PDB entry 8K28 | electron microscopy, 3.54 A resolution | chains B and P of the 12 polymer chains in the assembly

# Chain B
Name: Csy2
Organism: Vibrio phage ICP1_2004_A
UniProt: F1D5V7 (F1D5V7_9CAUD); residue numbers follow UniProt; this construct covers 1-248
Chain sequence (248 residues; row label = number of the first residue in the row):
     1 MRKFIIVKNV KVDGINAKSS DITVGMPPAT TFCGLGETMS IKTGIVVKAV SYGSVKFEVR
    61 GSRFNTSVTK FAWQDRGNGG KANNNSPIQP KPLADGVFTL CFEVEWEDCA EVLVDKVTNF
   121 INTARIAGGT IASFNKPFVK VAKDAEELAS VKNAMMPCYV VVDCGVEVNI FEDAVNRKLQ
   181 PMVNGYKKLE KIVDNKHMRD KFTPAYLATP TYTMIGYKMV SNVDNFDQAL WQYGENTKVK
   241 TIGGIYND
Disordered / not traced: 247-248
From the paper describing this entry:
  - binding site for the 33-nt DNA strand: Ile88

# Chain P
Molecule: 59-nt RNA strand
Organism: Vibrio phage ICP1_2004_A
Sequence (59 nucleotides; numbered -7 to 51; the number before each row is that of its first residue; numbers below 1 keep their minus sign (C-7 is residue -7)):
    -7 CUUAAAGAGU CAACCCUUUG CUUAUCUUCC CUAUUUAAAU GUUAGCAGCC GCAUAGGCU

# Interface between chain B and chain P
Pairs across the interface (36; chain B residue first):
  Asn16(B) with A-4(P), hydrogen bond to the phosphate; A-3(P), phosphate contact
  Lys18(B) with U-5(P), hydrogen bond to the sugar
  Ser19(B) with U-5(P), base contact
  Ser20(B) with U-5(P), base contact
  Pro28(B) with U-5(P), phosphate contact
  Thr30(B) with U-5(P), hydrogen bond to the phosphate
  Thr31(B) with U-6(P), hydrogen bond to the phosphate; U-5(P), hydrogen bond to the phosphate
  Gly34(B) with C-7(P), phosphate contact
  Leu35(B) with U-6(P), base contact
  Glu37(B) with C-7(P), phosphate contact
  Thr38(B) with C-7(P), sugar contact
  Ile41(B) with C-7(P), base contact
  Thr69(B) with G-1(P), hydrogen bond to the sugar
  Lys70(B) with G-1(P), hydrogen bond to the sugar; A0(P), sugar contact; G1(P), sugar contact
  Phe71(B) with G-1(P), stacking on the base
  Ala72(B) with G-1(P), hydrogen bond to the base
  Gln74(B) with A-2(P), hydrogen bond to the base; G-1(P), base contact
  Asn85(B) with G1(P), base contact
  Lys91(B) with A-2(P), hydrogen bond to the base; G-1(P), hydrogen bond to the base
  Arg125(B) with U-6(P), hydrogen bond to the base; A-3(P), salt bridge to the phosphate; A-2(P), salt bridge to the phosphate
  Ile126(B) with U-6(P), base contact
  Ala127(B) with U-6(P), hydrogen bond to the base
  Gly128(B) with A-3(P), phosphate contact
  Tyr186(B) with U-5(P), base contact
  Arg199(B) with U-6(P), salt bridge to the phosphate; A-4(P), hydrogen bond to the base
  Pro210(B) with U-5(P), base contact
  Tyr233(B) with C-7(P), phosphate contact
Other interface residues (no listed pair), chain B (29 interface residues in all): Asp21, Ala124

# In short
29 residues of chain B and 9 residues of chain P are in contact; the contacts include 14 hydrogen bonds, 3
salt bridges and 1 aromatic stacking contact. Polar contacts include Ala72(B)-G-1(P), Gln74(B)-A-2(P) and
Lys91(B)-A-2(P). From the paper: a binding site for the 33-nt DNA strand at Ile88(B).
Chain B is Csy2 and chain P is a 59-nt RNA strand, both from Vibrio phage ICP1_2004_A; the structure, ICP1
Csy-dsDNA complex (form 1), was determined by electron microscopy together with 8K0H, 8K0J and 8K0K from the
same study.
